Entry 7QE8 (X-ray diffraction, 2.90 A resolution); this record covers chains A and D.

Chain A:
Molecule: Trypsin-1
From: Homo sapiens
Notes: EC 3.4.21.4
Reference sequence: P07477 (TRY1_HUMAN); numbering as in UniProt (aligned over 24-247)
Amino-acid sequence (224 residues; row label = number of the first residue in the row):
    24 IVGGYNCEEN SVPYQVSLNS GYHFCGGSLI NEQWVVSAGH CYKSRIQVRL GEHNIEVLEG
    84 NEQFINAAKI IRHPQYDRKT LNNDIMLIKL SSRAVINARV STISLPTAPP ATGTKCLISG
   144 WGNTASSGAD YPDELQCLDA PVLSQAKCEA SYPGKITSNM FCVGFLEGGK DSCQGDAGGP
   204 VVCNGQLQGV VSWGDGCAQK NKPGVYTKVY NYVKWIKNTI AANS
Cystine bridges: Cys-30/Cys-160, Cys-48/Cys-64, Cys-139/Cys-206, Cys-171/Cys-185, Cys-196/Cys-220
Differences from the reference sequence: engineered mutation Ala-200 (Ser in P07477)
Swiss-Prot annotation at these positions:
  - active site (Charge relay system): His-63, Asp-107
  - binding site (Ca(2+)): Glu-75, Asn-77, Val-80, Glu-85
  - site: Asp-194 (Required for specificity)
  - modified residue: Tyr-154 (Sulfotyrosine)
  - natural variant: Asn-29 (N29I: In PCTT; N29T: In PCTT), Asn-54 (N54S: In PCTT), Glu-79 (E79K: In PCTT), Leu-104 (L104P: In PCTT), Arg-116 (R116C: In PCTT), Arg-122 (R122C: In PCTT; R122H: In PCTT), Thr-137 (T137M: In a colorectal cancer sample), Cys-139 (C139F: In PCTT)
  - mutagenesis: Tyr-154 (Y154F: Lack of sulfation)
From the paper describing this entry:
  - conformationally variable residues (side-chain flip): His-63
  - specificity-determining residues: Asp-194
  - catalytic residues: His-63 (citing earlier work)
  - post-translational modification sites: Tyr-154 (citing earlier work)

Chain D:
Molecule: Serine protease inhibitor Kazal-type 1
From: Homo sapiens
Reference sequence: P00995 (ISK1_HUMAN); residues 24-79 here = UniProt positions 24-79
Amino-acid sequence (56 residues; numbered 24 to 79; the number before each row is that of its first residue):
    24 DSLGREAKCY NELNGCTKIY DPVCGTDGNT YPNECVLCFE NRKRQTSILI QKSGPC
Cystine bridges: Cys-32/Cys-61, Cys-39/Cys-58, Cys-47/Cys-79
Swiss-Prot annotation at these positions:
  - site: Lys-41, Ile-42 (Reactive bond for trypsin), Tyr-43, Asp-44 (Necessary for sperm binding)
  - natural variant: Asn-34 (N34S: In PCTT and TCP)
From the paper describing this entry:
  - contacts within the chain: Thr-40/Asn-56, Ile-42/Asn-56
  - disease-associated variants - N34S: unchanged binding to TRY1
  - mutagenesis - N34S: unchanged binding to Trypsin-1 (chain A)

Interface between chain A and chain D:
Pairs across the interface - 49 pairs, chain A then chain D:
  Tyr-45(A) with Tyr-43(D), hydrophobic; Asp-44(D), hydrogen bond; Pro-45(D)
  His-46(A) with Tyr-43(D)
  Phe-47(A) with Ile-42(D), hydrophobic; Tyr-43(D), hydrogen bond (backbone-backbone)
  Cys-48(A) with Ile-42(D), hydrophobic
  His-63(A) with Thr-40(D)
  Lys-66(A) with Asp-44(D), salt bridge
  Arg-101(A) with Asn-34(D)
  Lys-102(A) with Tyr-33(D); Asn-34(D); Glu-35(D); Leu-36(D)
  Thr-103(A) with Leu-36(D)
  Leu-104(A) with Asn-34(D)
  Tyr-154(A) with Tyr-43(D); Pro-55(D)
  Tyr-175(A) with Asn-37(D)
  Lys-178(A) with Glu-35(D); Leu-36(D)
  Asp-194(A) with Lys-41(D), salt bridge
  Ser-195(A) with Lys-41(D), hydrogen bond (backbone-side chain)
  Cys-196(A) with Lys-41(D)
  Gln-197(A) with Thr-40(D); Lys-41(D); Ile-42(D); Pro-55(D); Asn-56(D); Val-59(D)
  Gly-198(A) with Lys-41(D), hydrogen bond (backbone-backbone); Ile-42(D); Tyr-43(D)
  Asp-199(A) with Lys-41(D)
  Ala-200(A) with Lys-41(D), hydrogen bond (backbone-backbone); Ile-42(D)
  Ser-215(A) with Thr-40(D); Lys-41(D), hydrogen bond (backbone-backbone)
  Trp-216(A) with Leu-36(D), hydrophobic; Cys-39(D); Thr-40(D); Lys-41(D)
  Gly-217(A) with Gly-38(D); Cys-39(D), hydrogen bond (backbone-backbone); Lys-41(D)
  Asp-218(A) with Asn-37(D); Gly-38(D); Lys-66(D), salt bridge
  Lys-225(A) with Asn-37(D)
Interface residues without a listed pair, chain A (30 interface residues in all): Cys-64, Val-214, Gln-222, Gly-227, Tyr-229
The authors on this interface:
  - pairs named by the authors: Asp-194(A)/Lys-41(D), Tyr-33(D)/Arg-101(A) (cation-pi contact)

In short:
30 residues of chain A face 17 of chain D across their interface; the contacts include 7 hydrogen bonds and 3
salt bridges. Polar pairs include Lys-66(A)/Asp-44(D), Asp-194(A)/Lys-41(D) and Asp-218(A)/Lys-66(D). The
paper describes a contact between Asp-194(A) and Lys-41(D); a cation-pi contact between Tyr-33(D) and
Arg-101(A). From the paper: the catalytic residue His-63(A); N34S of chain D leaves binding to TRY1 unchanged.
Chain A is Trypsin-1 and chain D is Serine protease inhibitor Kazal-type 1, both from Homo sapiens; the
structure, Human cationic trypsin (TRY1) complexed with serine protease inhibitor Kazal type 1 (SPINK1), was
determined by X-ray diffraction, deposited together with 7QE9.
